Entry 4NSV (X-ray diffraction, 0.90 A resolution); this record covers chains A and B.

== Chain A (and B) ==
Name: Lysyl endopeptidase
Organism: Lysobacter enzymogenes
Notes: EC 3.4.21.50; chain B of this document is another copy of the same molecule, construct and numbering; everything in this record applies to it too
Reference sequence: Q7M135 (LYSC_LYSEN); numbering as in UniProt (aligned over 1-266)
Sequence (275 residues; each row starts with the number of its first residue):
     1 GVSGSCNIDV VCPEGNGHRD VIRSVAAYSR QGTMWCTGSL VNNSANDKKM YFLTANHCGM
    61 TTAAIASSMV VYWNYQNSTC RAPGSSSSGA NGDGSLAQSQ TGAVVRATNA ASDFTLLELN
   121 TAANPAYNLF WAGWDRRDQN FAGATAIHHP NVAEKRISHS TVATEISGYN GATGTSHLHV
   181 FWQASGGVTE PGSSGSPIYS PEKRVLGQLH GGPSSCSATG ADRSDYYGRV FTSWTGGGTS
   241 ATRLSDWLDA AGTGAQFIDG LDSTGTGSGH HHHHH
Not modelled in the structure: 265-275
Construct notes: engineered mutation R30 (Lys in Q7M135); expression tag (267-275)
Disulfide bonds: C6-C216, C12-C80, C36-C58
Covalently attached groups: compound 2OY linked to H57, S194
Small-molecule neighbours:
  - 2OY (N-[(2S,3S)-7-amino-1-chloro-2-hydroxyheptan-3-yl]-4-methylbenzenesulfonamide (Bound Form)), molecule 1: C36, C58, Y169, T189, E190, P191, G192, S193, L209, H210, G211, G212, S214, D225
  - 2OY, molecule 2: A110, A111, Y169, H210
Swiss-Prot annotation at these positions:
  - active site (Charge relay system): H57, D113, S194

== How chain A and chain B interact ==
Pairs across the interface (6; chain A residue first):
  H57(A) with A110(B)
  A110(A) with H57(B)
  N170(A) with G212(B)
  A172(A) with P191(B), hydrophobic
  P191(A) with A172(B), hydrophobic
  G212(A) with N170(B)
Interface residues without a listed pair, chain A (8 interface residues in all): Q31, G59
Interface residues without a listed pair, chain B (8 interface residues in all): G59, G237

== Overview ==
Chain A and chain B each contribute 8 residues to their interface. Ligands of chain A: compound 2OY.
Covalently linked compound 2OY: at S194(A). UniProt lists 3 active-site residues on chain A.
Both chains are Lysyl endopeptidase (Lysobacter enzymogenes). Entry 4NSV (Lysobacter enzymogenes lysc
endoproteinase K30R mutant covalently inhibited by TLCK) was determined by X-ray diffraction (same publication
as 4NSY).
